PDB entry 7U9G | electron microscopy, 3.39 A resolution | chains B and D of the 9 polymer chains in the assembly

Chain B:
Name: Glycoprotein
Organism: Rabies virus
UniProtKB: P08667 (GLYCO_RABVP); residues -18 to 420 here correspond to UniProt positions 1-439 (UniProt number = residue number + 19)
Sequence (439 residues; row label = number of the first residue in the row; numbers below 1 keep their minus sign (Met-18 is residue -18)):
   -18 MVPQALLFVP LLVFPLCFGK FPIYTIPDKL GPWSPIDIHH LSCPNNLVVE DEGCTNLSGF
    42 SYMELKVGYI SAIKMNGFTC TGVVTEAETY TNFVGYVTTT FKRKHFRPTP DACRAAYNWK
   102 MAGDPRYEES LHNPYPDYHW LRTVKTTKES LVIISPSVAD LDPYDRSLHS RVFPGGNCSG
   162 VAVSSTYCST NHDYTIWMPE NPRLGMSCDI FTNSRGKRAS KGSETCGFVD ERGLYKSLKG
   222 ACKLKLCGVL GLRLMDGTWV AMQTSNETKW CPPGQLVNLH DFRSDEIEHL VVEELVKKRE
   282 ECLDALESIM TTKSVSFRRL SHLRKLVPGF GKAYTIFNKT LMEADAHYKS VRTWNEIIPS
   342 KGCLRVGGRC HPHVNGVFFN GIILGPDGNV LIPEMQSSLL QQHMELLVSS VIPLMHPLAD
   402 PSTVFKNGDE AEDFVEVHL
Not modelled in the structure: -18 to 0, 71-77, 119-124, 403-420
Disulfide bonds: Cys24-Cys283, Cys35-Cys207, Cys61-Cys94, Cys159-Cys169, Cys189-Cys228, Cys223-Cys252, Cys344-Cys351
Covalently attached groups: N-acetylglucosamine (NAG) linked to Asn158, Asn247, Asn319
Swiss-Prot annotation at these positions:
  - glycosylation (N-linked (GlcNAc...) asparagine): Asn37, Asn247, Asn319
From the paper describing this entry:
  - mutagenesis - F74A, Y77A, W121A: decreased expression
  - mutagenesis - Y119A: unchanged expression

Chain D:
Name: RVA122 Fab Light Chain
Organism: Homo sapiens
Notes: antibody fragment or engineered binder
Sequence (217 residues; numbered 1 to 217; the number before each row is that of its first residue):
     1 QSVLTQSPSA SDTPGQRVTI SCSGSSSNIG SNYVYWYQQF PGTAPKLLIY KSDKRPSGVP
    61 DRFSGSTSGT SASLAISGLR SEDEADYYCA AWDNRLSGWL FGGGTKLTVL GTVAAPSVFI
   121 FPPSDEQLKS GTASVVCLLN NFYPREAKVQ WKVDNALQSG NSQESVTEQD SKDSTYSLSS
   181 TLTLSKADYE KHKVYACEVT HQGLRSPVTK SFNRGEC
Not modelled in the structure: 1, 111-217
Disulfide bonds: Cys22-Cys89

How chain B and chain D interact:
Contacting residue pairs (10; chain B residue first):
  Lys1(B) - Ile29(D)
  Lys1(B) - Gly30(D)
  Lys1(B) - Ser31(D)
  Lys1(B) - Asn32(D)
  Lys1(B) - Tyr33(D)
  Glu31(B) - Lys54(D)  salt bridge
  Glu33(B) - Lys54(D)  salt bridge
  Arg333(B) - Trp92(D)
  Arg333(B) - Trp99(D)
  Ser379(B) - Arg95(D)
Interface residues without a listed pair, chain B (6 interface residues in all): Ile4
Interface residues without a listed pair, chain D (10 interface residues in all): Asn94

Summary:
6 residues of chain B and 10 residues of chain D are in contact, with 2 salt bridges. Polar contacts include
Glu31(B)-Lys54(D) and Glu33(B)-Lys54(D). Covalently linked N-acetylglucosamine: at Asn158(B), Asn247(B) and
Asn319(B). From the paper: F74A, Y77A and W121A of chain B reduce expression; Y119A of chain B leaves
expression unchanged.
Here chain B is Glycoprotein (Rabies virus) and chain D is RVA122 Fab Light Chain (Homo sapiens). Entry 7U9G
(Rabies virus glycoprotein pre-fusion trimer in complex with neutralizing antibody RVA122) was determined by
electron microscopy.
